7LYB - chains I and C of the 13 polymer chains in the assembly; structure by electron microscopy, 3.28 A resolution.

# Chain I
Molecule: 147-nt DNA strand
Organism: Homo sapiens
Sequence (147 nucleotides; each row starts with the number of its first residue; numbers below 1 keep their minus sign (DA-73 is residue -73)):
   -73 ATCGAGAATC CCGGTGCCGA GGCCGCTCAA TTGGTCGTAG ACAGCTCTAG CACCGCTTAA
   -13 ACGCACGTAC GCGCTGTCCC CCGCGTTTTA ACCGCCAAGG GGATTACTCC CTAGTCTCCA
    47 GGCACGTGTC AGATATATAC ATCCGAT

# Chain C
Name: Histone H2A type 1-B/E
Organism: Homo sapiens
Reference sequence: P04908 (H2A1B_HUMAN); residues 12-129 here correspond to UniProt positions 13-130 (UniProt number = residue number + 1)
Amino-acid sequence (119 residues; each row starts with the number of its first residue):
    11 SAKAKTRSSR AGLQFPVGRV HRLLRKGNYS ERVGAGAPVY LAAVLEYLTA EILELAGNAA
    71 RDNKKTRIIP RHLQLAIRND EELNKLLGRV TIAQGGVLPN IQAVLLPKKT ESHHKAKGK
Unresolved in the structure: 120-129
Construct notes: expression tag (11)
UniProt features mapped onto this chain:
  - modified residue: Lys13 (N6-(beta-hydroxybutyryl)lysine), Lys36 (N6-(2-hydroxyisobutyryl)lysine), Lys74 (N6-(2-hydroxyisobutyryl)lysine), Lys75 (N6-(2-hydroxyisobutyryl)lysine), Lys95 (N6-(2-hydroxyisobutyryl)lysine), Gln104 (N5-methylglutamine), Lys118 (N6-(2-hydroxyisobutyryl)lysine), Lys119 (N6-crotonyllysine), Thr120 (Phosphothreonine), Lys125 (N6-crotonyllysine)
  - cross-link (Glycyl lysine isopeptide (Lys-Gly)): Lys13 (interchain with G-Cter in ubiquitin), Lys15 (interchain with G-Cter in ubiquitin), Lys119 (interchain with G-Cter in ubiquitin)
What the authors report for this chain:
  - mutagenesis - E61A, D90A, E92A: decreased catalytic activity
  - mutagenesis - E61A/D90A/E92A: abolished catalytic activity
  - post-translational modification sites: Lys125, Lys127, Lys129

# Interface between chain I and chain C
Contacting residue pairs (9):
  DA-54(I) - Arg77(C)  sugar contact
  DA-44(I) - Arg29(C)  phosphate contact
  DA-44(I) - Arg32(C)  salt bridge to the phosphate
  DT-43(I) - Thr16(C)  phosphate contact
  DT-43(I) - Arg17(C)  phosphate contact
  DT-43(I) - Gly28(C)  phosphate contact
  DT-42(I) - Ala14(C)  phosphate contact
  DT-42(I) - Lys15(C)  hydrogen bond to the phosphate
  DA-35(I) - Arg42(C)  sugar contact
Interface residues without a listed pair, chain I (7 interface residues in all): DA-73, DA-45
Interface residues without a listed pair, chain C (10 interface residues in all): Lys119

# In short
7 residues of chain I and 10 residues of chain C are in contact, with 1 hydrogen bond and 1 salt bridge. Polar
contacts include DT-42(I)-Lys15(C) and DA-44(I)-Arg32(C). The paper reports that E61A, D90A and E92A of chain
C reduce catalytic activity; modification sites Lys125(C), Lys127(C) and Lys129(C).
Here chain I is a 147-nt DNA strand and chain C is Histone H2A type 1-B/E, both from Homo sapiens. Entry 7LYB
(Cryo-EM structure of the human nucleosome core particle in complex with BRCA1-BARD1-UbcH5c) was determined by
electron microscopy, deposited together with 7LYA.
